Entry 8ZUL (X-ray diffraction, 1.80 A resolution); this record covers chain A.

# Chain A
Protein: Membrane-associated tyrosine- and threonine-specific cdc2-inhibitory kinase
Organism: Homo sapiens
Notes: EC 2.7.11.1
UniProtKB: Q99640 (PMYT1_HUMAN); numbering as in UniProt (aligned over 75-361)
Amino-acid sequence (287 residues; row label = number of the first residue in the row):
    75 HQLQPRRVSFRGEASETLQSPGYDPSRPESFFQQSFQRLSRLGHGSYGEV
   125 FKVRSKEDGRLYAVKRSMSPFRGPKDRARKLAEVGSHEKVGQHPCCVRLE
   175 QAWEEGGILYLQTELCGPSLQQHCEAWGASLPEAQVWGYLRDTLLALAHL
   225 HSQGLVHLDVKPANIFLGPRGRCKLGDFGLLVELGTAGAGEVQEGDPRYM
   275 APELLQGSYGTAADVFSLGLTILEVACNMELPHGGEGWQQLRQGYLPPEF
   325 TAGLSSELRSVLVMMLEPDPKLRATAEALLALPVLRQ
Disordered / not traced: 87-91, 202, 259-261
Ligand contacts: A1D84 (2-azanyl-5-[2-[(3R)-3-azanylpyrrolidin-1-yl]pyridin-4-yl]-3-(2,6-dimethyl-3-oxidanyl-phenyl)benzamide): L116, G117, Y121, V124, A137, V138, K139, E157, H161, V171, L185, T187, E188, L189, C190, G191, K235, A237, N238, F240, G250, D251, F252
UniProt features mapped onto this chain:
  - active site: D233 (Proton acceptor)
  - binding site (ATP): L116 to V124, K139
  - binding site (Mg(2+)): N238, D251, G253
  - modified residue (Phosphoserine): S94, S120, S143, S160
  - mutagenesis: N238 (N238A: Loss of kinase activity), D251 (D251A: Loss of kinase activity)

# Overview
Chain A binds compound A1D84. UniProt lists active-site residue D233, 10 ATP-binding residues, 3 Mg2+-binding
residues and 2 mutagenesis sites.
Chain A is Membrane-associated tyrosine- and threonine-specific cdc2-inhibitory kinase (Homo sapiens); the
structure, Crystal Structure of Human Myt1 Kinase domain Bounded with compound 8m, was determined by X-ray
diffraction together with 8ZTX, 8ZU2 and 8ZUD from the same study.
